3WJM - chains B and D of the 6 polymer chains in the assembly; structure by X-ray diffraction, 2.80 A resolution.

[Chain B (and D)]
Molecule: Silkworm storage protein
Organism: Bombyx mori
Notes: chain D of this document is another copy of the same molecule, construct and numbering; everything in this record applies to it too
UniProt: H9JHM9 (H9JHM9_BOMMO); residues 1-696 here = UniProt positions 1-696
Sequence (696 residues; row label = number of the first residue in the row):
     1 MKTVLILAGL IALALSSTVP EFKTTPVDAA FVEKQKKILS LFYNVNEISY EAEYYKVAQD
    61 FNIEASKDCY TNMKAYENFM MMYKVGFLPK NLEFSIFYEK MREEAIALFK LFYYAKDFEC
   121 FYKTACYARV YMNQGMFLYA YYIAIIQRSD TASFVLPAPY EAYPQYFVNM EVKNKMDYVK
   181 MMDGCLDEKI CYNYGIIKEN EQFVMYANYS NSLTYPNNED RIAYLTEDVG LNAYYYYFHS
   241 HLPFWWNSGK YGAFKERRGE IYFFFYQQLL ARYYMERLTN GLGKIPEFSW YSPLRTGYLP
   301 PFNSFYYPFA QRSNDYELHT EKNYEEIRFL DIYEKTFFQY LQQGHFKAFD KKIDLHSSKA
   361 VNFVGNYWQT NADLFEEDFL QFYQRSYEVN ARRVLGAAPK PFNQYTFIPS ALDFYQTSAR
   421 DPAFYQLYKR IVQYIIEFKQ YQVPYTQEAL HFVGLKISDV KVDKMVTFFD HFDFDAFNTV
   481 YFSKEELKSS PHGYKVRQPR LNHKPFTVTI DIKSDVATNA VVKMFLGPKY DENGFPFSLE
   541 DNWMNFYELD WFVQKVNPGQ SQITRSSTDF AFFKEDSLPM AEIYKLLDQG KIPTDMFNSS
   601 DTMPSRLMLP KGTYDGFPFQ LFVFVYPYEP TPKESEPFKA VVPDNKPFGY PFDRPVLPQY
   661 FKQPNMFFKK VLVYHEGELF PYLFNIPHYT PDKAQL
Disordered / not traced: 1-20, 689-696 (chain D: 1-20, 693-696)
Disulfide bonds: C185-C191
Covalent attachments: glycan linked to N208
From the paper describing this entry:
  - post-translational modification sites: N208
  - binding site for N-acetylglucosamine: N208

[How chain B and chain D interact]
Pairs across the interface (20):
  D220(B) - N533(D)
  R221(B) - G281(D)  hydrogen bond (side chain-backbone)
  R221(B) - E532(D)
  G281(B) - R221(D)  hydrogen bond (backbone-side chain)
  G281(B) - G281(D)
  R295(B) - R295(D)
  D315(B) - R295(D)  salt bridge
  E532(B) - R221(D)
  N533(B) - F680(D)
  G534(B) - F680(D)
  G534(B) - Y682(D)  hydrogen bond (backbone-side chain)
  F535(B) - Y682(D)
  P536(B) - Y682(D)
  Y614(B) - D615(D)  hydrogen bond (backbone-side chain)
  D615(B) - Y614(D)  hydrogen bond (side chain-backbone)
  D615(B) - D615(D)  hydrogen bond (side chain-backbone)
  F680(B) - G534(D)
  Y682(B) - G534(D)  hydrogen bond (side chain-backbone)
  Y682(B) - F535(D)  hydrophobic
  Y682(B) - P536(D)
Other interface residues (no listed pair), chain B (16 interface residues in all): G283, T613
Other interface residues (no listed pair), chain D (16 interface residues in all): L282, G283, Y530, T613

[Overview]
The chain B/chain D interface involves 16 residues from each chain; the contacts include 7 hydrogen bonds and
1 salt bridge. Among the polar pairs are D315(B)-R295(D), R221(B)-G281(D) and G534(B)-Y682(D). The paper
reports a binding site for N-acetylglucosamine at N208(B); a modification site at N208(B).
Both chains are Silkworm storage protein (Bombyx mori). Entry 3WJM (Crystal structure of Bombyx mori Sp2/Sp3
heterohexamer) was determined by X-ray diffraction.
